PDB entry 2Y7Q | X-ray diffraction, 3.40 A resolution | chains A and D of the 3 polymer chains in the assembly

== Chain A ==
Molecule: High affinity immunoglobulin epsilon receptor subunit alpha
From: Homo sapiens
Notes: fragment: soluble extracellular domains, residues 26-201
UniProt: P12319 (FCERA_HUMAN); residues 1-176 here correspond to UniProt positions 26-201 (UniProt number = residue number + 25)
Sequence (188 residues; row label = number of the first residue in the row; numbers below 1 keep their minus sign (Glu-2 is residue -2)):
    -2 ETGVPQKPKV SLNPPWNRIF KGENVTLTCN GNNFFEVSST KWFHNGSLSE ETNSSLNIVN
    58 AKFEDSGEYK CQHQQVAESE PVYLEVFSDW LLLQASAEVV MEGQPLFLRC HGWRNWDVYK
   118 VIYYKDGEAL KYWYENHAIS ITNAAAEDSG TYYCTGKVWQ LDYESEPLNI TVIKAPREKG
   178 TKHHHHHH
Disordered / not traced: -2 to 3, 27-35, 71-73, 174-185
Disulfide bonds: Cys26-Cys68, Cys107-Cys151
Covalent attachments: N-acetylglucosamine (NAG) linked to Asn21; glycan linked to Asn42
Construct notes: cloning artifact (-2 to 0, 143, 177-179); engineered mutation Ala74 (Asn99 in P12319), Ala135 (Asn160 in P12319), Ala142 (Thr167 in P12319); expression tag (180-185)
UniProt features mapped onto this chain:
  - glycosylation (N-linked (GlcNAc...) asparagine): Asn21, Asn42, Asn50, Asn140, Asn166
From the paper describing this entry:
  - conformationally variable residues (side-chain flip): Trp87

== Chain D ==
Molecule: Ig epsilon chain C region
From: Homo sapiens
Notes: fragment: fc fragment comprising domains cepsilon2-4, residues 104-427
UniProt: P01854 (IGHE_HUMAN); the construct lacks a stretch of the UniProt sequence, so the offset changes along the chain: 224-253 = UniProt 104-133; 254-547 = UniProt 135-428
Sequence (327 residues; numbered 222 to 547 plus 1 insertion-coded residue; the number before each row is that of its first residue):
   222 DIVASRDFTP PTVKILQSSC DGGGHFPPTI QL
  253A L
   254 CLVSGYTPGT IQITWLEDGQ VMDVDLSTAS TTQEGELAST QSELTLSQKH WLSDRTYTCQ
   314 VTYQGHTFED STKKCADSNP RGVSAYLSRP SPFDLFIRKS PTITCLVVDL APSKGTVQLT
   374 WSRASGKPVN HSTRKEEKQR NGTLTVTSTL PVGTRDWIEG ETYQCRVTHP HLPRALMRST
   434 TKTSGPRAAP EVYAFATPEW PGSRDKRTLA CLIQNFMPED ISVQWLHNEV QLPDARHSTT
   494 QPRKTKGSGF FVFSRLEVTR AEWEQKDEFI CRAVHEAASP SQTVQRAVSV NPGK
Disordered / not traced: 222-227, 282-289, 316-318, 330-331, 452-456, 481-483, 499-501, 520-521, 543-547
Disulfide bonds: Cys254-Cys312, Cys358-Cys418, Cys464-Cys524
Covalent attachments: N-acetylglucosamine (NAG) linked to Asn394
Construct notes: expression tag (222-223); engineered mutation Ala225 (Cys105 in P01854), Gln265 (Asn146 in P01854), Gln371 (Asn252 in P01854)
UniProt features mapped onto this chain:
  - glycosylation (N-linked (GlcNAc...) asparagine): Asn383, Asn394
From the paper describing this entry:
  - binding site for N-acetylglucosamine: Asp271
  - contacts within the chain: Thr309-Asn394
  - post-translational modification sites: Asn394

== Interface between chain A and chain D ==
Pairs across the interface (13):
  Ser85(A) - Pro426(D)
  Ser85(A) - Arg427(D)
  Asp86(A) - Pro426(D)
  Trp87(A) - Pro426(D)
  Trp110(A) - Pro426(D)
  Trp113(A) - His424(D)
  Trp113(A) - Pro426(D)
  Trp156(A) - Pro333(D)  hydrophobic
  Trp156(A) - Arg334(D)
  Trp156(A) - Gly335(D)  hydrogen bond (backbone-backbone)
  Gln157(A) - Pro333(D)
  Gln157(A) - Arg334(D)
  Leu158(A) - Gly335(D)
Interface residues without a listed pair, chain D (10 interface residues in all): Val336, Ser337, Leu425, Leu429
From the paper, about this interface:
  - pairs named by the authors: Trp87(A)-Pro426(D), Trp110(A)-Pro426(D)
  - interface residues, chain A: Trp156(A)

== Overview ==
8 residues of chain A face 10 of chain D across their interface; the contacts include 1 hydrogen bond. The
hydrogen-bonded pair Trp156(A)-Gly335(D) is a backbone contact. The paper describes contacts between Trp87(A)
and Pro426(D) and Trp110(A) and Pro426(D). The paper reports a binding site for N-acetylglucosamine at
Asp271(D); the interface residue Trp156(A).
Here chain A is High affinity immunoglobulin epsilon receptor subunit alpha and chain D is Ig epsilon chain C
region, both from Homo sapiens. Entry 2Y7Q (The high-affinity complex between ige and its receptor FC epsilon
ri) was determined by X-ray diffraction together with 2WQR from the same study.
